Entry 6T5F (X-ray diffraction, 2.63 A resolution); this record covers chains A and B of the 4 polymer chains in the assembly.

[Chain A (and B)]
Protein: 14-3-3 protein sigma
Source organism: Homo sapiens
Notes: fragment: Human 14-3-3 sigma protein is fused to the StARD1 peptide, though not clear which chains connect together in the structure.; chain B of this document is another copy of the same molecule, construct and numbering; everything in this record applies to it too
UniProt: P31947 (1433S_HUMAN); residues 1-231 here = UniProt positions 1-231
Sequence (239 residues; each row starts with the number of its first residue; numbers below 1 keep their minus sign (Gly-2 is residue -2)):
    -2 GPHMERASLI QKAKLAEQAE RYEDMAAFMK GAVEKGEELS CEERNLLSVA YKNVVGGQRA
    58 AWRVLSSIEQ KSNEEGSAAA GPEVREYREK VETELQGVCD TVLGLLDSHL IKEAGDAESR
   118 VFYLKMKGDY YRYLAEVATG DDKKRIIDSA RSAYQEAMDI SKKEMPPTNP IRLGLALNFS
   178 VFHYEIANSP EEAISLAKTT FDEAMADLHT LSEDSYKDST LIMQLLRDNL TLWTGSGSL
Unresolved in the structure: -2, 234-236 (chain B: -2 to -1, 72-75, 235-236)
Construct notes: expression tag (-2 to 0); engineered mutation Ala75 (Glu in P31947), Ala76 (Glu in P31947), Ala77 (Lys in P31947); linker (232-236)

[Chain A / chain B interface]
Residue-residue contacts - 36 pairs, chain A then chain B:
  Pro-1(A) with Glu83(B)
  His0(A) with Glu83(B), hydrogen bond (backbone-side chain)
  Ser5(A) with Glu80(B), hydrogen bond
  Lys9(A) with Glu80(B); Glu83(B), salt bridge
  Leu12(A) with Ile65(B), hydrophobic; Val81(B), hydrophobic
  Ala13(A) with Tyr84(B)
  Gln15(A) with Val61(B); Ile65(B)
  Ala16(A) with Ala58(B)
  Arg18(A) with Gln55(B); Ala58(B); Tyr84(B); Glu91(B), salt bridge
  Asp21(A) with Tyr84(B), hydrogen bond; Lys87(B), salt bridge
  Phe25(A) with Tyr84(B), hydrophobic; Lys87(B)
  Gln55(A) with Arg18(B)
  Ala58(A) with Ala16(B); Arg18(B)
  Val61(A) with Gln15(B)
  Ile65(A) with Gln15(B)
  Glu80(A) with Ser5(B), hydrogen bond; Gln8(B), hydrogen bond; Lys9(B)
  Glu83(A) with His0(B); Lys9(B), salt bridge
  Tyr84(A) with Ala13(B); Arg18(B); Asp21(B), hydrogen bond; Phe25(B), hydrophobic
  Lys87(A) with Asp21(B); Phe25(B)
  Glu91(A) with Arg18(B), salt bridge
Other interface residues (no listed pair), chain A (24 interface residues in all): Gln8, Leu62, Val81, Val88
Other interface residues (no listed pair), chain B (24 interface residues in all): Leu12, Leu62, Pro79, Val88

[Overview]
Chain A and chain B each contribute 24 residues to their interface, with 6 hydrogen bonds and 5 salt bridges.
Polar contacts include Lys9(A)-Glu83(B), Arg18(A)-Glu91(B) and Asp21(A)-Lys87(B).
Both chains are 14-3-3 protein sigma (Homo sapiens). Entry 6T5F (Human 14-3-3 sigma fused to the StARD1
peptide including phosphoserine-195) was determined by X-ray diffraction (same publication as 6T5H).
